PDB entry 1IQI | X-ray diffraction, 2.90 A resolution | chains A and L

# Chain A
Name: coagulation Factor Xa
From: Homo sapiens
Notes: EC 3.4.21.6; fragment: heavy chain, catalytic domain (residues 235-469)
Reference sequence: P00742 (FA10_HUMAN); the construct lacks a stretch of the UniProt sequence and is renumbered around it, so the offset changes along the chain: 16-61 = UniProt 235-280; 62-124 = UniProt 282-344; 125-131 = UniProt 346-352; 132-145 = UniProt 355-368; 4 more segments
Sequence (235 residues; each row starts with the number of its first residue; note: 2 numbers in that range are skipped by the numbering (no residue carries them; nothing is unmodelled there); a row labelled like 131A-131B holds insertion residues (131A, then the next letters in order)):
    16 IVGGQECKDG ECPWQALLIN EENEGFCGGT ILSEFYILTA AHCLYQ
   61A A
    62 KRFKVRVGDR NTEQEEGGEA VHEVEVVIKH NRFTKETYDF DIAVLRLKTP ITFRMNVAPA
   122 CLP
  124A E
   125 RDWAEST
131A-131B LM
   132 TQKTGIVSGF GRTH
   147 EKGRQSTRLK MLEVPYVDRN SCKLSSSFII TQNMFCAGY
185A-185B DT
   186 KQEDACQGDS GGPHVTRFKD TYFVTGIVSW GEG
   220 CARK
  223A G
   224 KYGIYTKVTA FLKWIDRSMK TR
Swiss-Prot annotation at these positions:
  - active site (Charge relay system): His57, Asp102, Ser195
Disulfides: Cys22-Cys27, Cys42-Cys58, Cys168-Cys182, Cys191-Cys220
Metal / ion sites: Ca2+: Asn72, Glu80
Ligand contacts: XMG (4-[(6-chloro-2-naphthalenyl)sulfonyl]-1-[[1-(4-pyridinyl)-4-piperidinyl] methyl]-2-piperazinecarboxylic acid): His57, Glu97, Thr98, Tyr99, Phe174, Asp189, Ala190, Cys191, Gln192, Ser195, Val213, Ser214, Trp215, Gly216, Glu217, Gly218, Cys220, Gly226, Ile227, Tyr228

# Chain L
Name: coagulation Factor Xa
From: Homo sapiens
Notes: EC 3.4.21.6; fragment: light chain, epidermal growth factor like domain (residues 84-179)
Reference sequence: P00742 (FA10_HUMAN); residues 44-139 here correspond to UniProt positions 84-179 (UniProt number = residue number + 40)
Sequence (96 residues; each row starts with the number of its first residue):
    44 YKDGDQCETS PCQNQGKCKD GLGEYTCTCL EGFEGKNCEL FTRKLCSLDN GDCDQFCHEE
   104 QNSVVCSCAR GYTLADNGKA CIPTGPYPCG KQTLER
Not modelled in the structure: 44-86, 138-139
Swiss-Prot annotation at these positions:
  - modified residue: Asp63 (3R: -3-hydroxyaspartate)
Disulfides: Cys89-Cys100, Cys96-Cys109, Cys111-Cys124

# Interface between chain A and chain L
Cross-chain cystine bridges: Cys122(A)-Cys132(L)
Pairs across the interface (47; chain A residue first):
  Asp24(A) - Thr136(L)
  Gly25(A) - Gln135(L)
  Gly25(A) - Thr136(L)  hydrogen bond (backbone-backbone)
  Glu26(A) - Gln135(L)  hydrogen bond (backbone-side chain)
  Pro28(A) - Lys134(L)
  Pro28(A) - Gln135(L)
  Trp29(A) - Gly133(L)
  Trp29(A) - Lys134(L)
  Phe114(A) - Tyr130(L)  hydrophobic
  Arg115(A) - Tyr130(L)
  Arg115(A) - Thr136(L)
  Met116(A) - Tyr130(L)
  Met116(A) - Thr136(L)  hydrogen bond
  Asn117(A) - Thr136(L)  hydrogen bond (backbone-side chain)
  Ala119(A) - Thr136(L)
  Pro120(A) - Cys132(L)
  Pro120(A) - Gly133(L)  hydrogen bond (backbone-backbone)
  Ala121(A) - Cys132(L)
  Ala121(A) - Gly133(L)
  Cys122(A) - Ala112(L)  hydrophobic
  Cys122(A) - Arg113(L)
  Cys122(A) - Tyr115(L)  hydrophobic
  Cys122(A) - Cys132(L)  disulfide
  Cys122(A) - Gly133(L)  hydrogen bond (side chain-backbone)
  Leu123(A) - Phe99(L)
  Leu123(A) - Arg113(L)  hydrogen bond (backbone-side chain)
  Pro124(A) - Phe99(L)  hydrophobic
  Glu124A(A) - Phe99(L)
  Glu124A(A) - His101(L)  salt bridge
  Trp127(A) - Asn93(L)  hydrogen bond
  Trp127(A) - Gln98(L)  hydrogen bond (side chain-backbone)
  Trp127(A) - Phe99(L)  hydrophobic
  Trp127(A) - Cys100(L)
  Thr131(A) - Asn93(L)
  Phe203(A) - Asn93(L)
  Phe203(A) - Asp97(L)
  Lys204(A) - Cys96(L)
  Lys204(A) - Asp97(L)
  Asp205(A) - Gly133(L)
  Asp205(A) - Lys134(L)  hydrogen bond (backbone-side chain)
  Thr206(A) - Gln98(L)
  Thr206(A) - Tyr115(L)
  Thr206(A) - Cys132(L)
  Thr206(A) - Gly133(L)
  Thr206(A) - Lys134(L)  hydrogen bond
  Tyr207(A) - Gly133(L)  hydrogen bond (backbone-backbone)
  Tyr207(A) - Gln135(L)
Also at the interface, not in a pair above, chain A (25 interface residues in all): Val118, Phe208
Also at the interface, not in a pair above, chain L (18 interface residues in all): Pro131, Leu137

# In short
Chain A and chain L form an interface of 25 and 18 residues respectively, with 1 disulfide bond, 12 hydrogen
bonds and 1 salt bridge. Polar contacts include Glu124A(A)-His101(L), Glu26(A)-Gln135(L) and
Met116(A)-Thr136(L). Chain A binds compound XMG.
Here chain A is coagulation Factor Xa and chain L is coagulation Factor Xa, both from Homo sapiens. Entry 1IQI
(Human coagulation factor Xa in complex with M55125) was determined by X-ray diffraction.
